PDB entry 2Y25 | X-ray diffraction, 3.50 A resolution | chains A and B

== Chain A (and B) ==
Name: Myomesin
Source organism: Homo sapiens
Notes: fragment: domains my11, my12, my13, residues 1357-1667; chain B of this document is another copy of the same molecule, construct and numbering; everything in this record applies to it too
UniProtKB: P52179 (MYOM1_HUMAN); numbering as in UniProt (aligned over 1357-1667)
Amino-acid sequence (317 residues; numbered 1351 to 1667; the number before each row is that of its first residue):
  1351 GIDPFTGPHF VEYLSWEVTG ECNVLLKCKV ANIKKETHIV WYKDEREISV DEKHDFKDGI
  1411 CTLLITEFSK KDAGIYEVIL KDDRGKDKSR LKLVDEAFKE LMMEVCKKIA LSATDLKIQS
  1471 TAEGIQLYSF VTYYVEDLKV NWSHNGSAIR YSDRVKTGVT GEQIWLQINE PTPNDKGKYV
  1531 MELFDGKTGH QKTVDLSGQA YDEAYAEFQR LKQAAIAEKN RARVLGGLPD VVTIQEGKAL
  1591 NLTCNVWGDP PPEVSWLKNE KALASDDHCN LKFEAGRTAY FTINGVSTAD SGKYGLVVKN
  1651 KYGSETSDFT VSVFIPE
Not modelled in the structure: 1351, 1404-1408, 1667 (chain B: 1351-1352, 1667)
Sequence notes: expression tag (1351-1356)
Disulfides: C1378-C1411

== How chain A and chain B interact ==
Contacting residue pairs (35; chain A residue first):
  G1576(A) with N1591(B)
  G1577(A) with A1589(B), hydrogen bond (backbone-backbone); L1590(B); N1591(B), hydrogen bond (backbone-backbone)
  L1578(A) with I1584(B); A1589(B)
  P1579(A) with T1583(B)
  D1580(A) with T1583(B), hydrogen bond (backbone-backbone); I1584(B); Q1585(B), hydrogen bond (side chain-backbone); K1588(B), salt bridge; F1664(B)
  V1581(A) with V1581(B); V1582(B); T1583(B), hydrogen bond (backbone-backbone)
  V1582(A) with V1581(B); V1582(B), hydrophobic
  T1583(A) with P1579(B); D1580(B), hydrogen bond (backbone-backbone); V1581(B), hydrogen bond (backbone-backbone)
  I1584(A) with L1578(B)
  Q1585(A) with D1580(B)
  K1588(A) with D1580(B), salt bridge
  A1589(A) with G1576(B); G1577(B), hydrogen bond (backbone-backbone); L1578(B)
  N1591(A) with G1576(B); G1577(B), hydrogen bond (backbone-backbone); T1593(B); N1595(B), hydrogen bond
  T1593(A) with N1591(B); T1593(B)
  C1594(A) with N1591(B)
  N1595(A) with N1591(B), hydrogen bond
  F1664(A) with D1580(B)
Other interface residues (no listed pair), chain A (19 interface residues in all): L1590, L1592
Other interface residues (no listed pair), chain B (18 interface residues in all): L1592

== Overview ==
19 residues of chain A and 18 residues of chain B are in contact; the contacts include 11 hydrogen bonds and 2
salt bridges. Polar pairs include D1580(A)-K1588(B), D1580(A)-Q1585(B) and N1591(A)-N1595(B).
Chain A and chain B are both Myomesin (Homo sapiens); the structure, Crystal structure of the myomesin domains
My11-My13, was determined by X-ray diffraction, deposited together with 3RBS and 2Y23.
